5MJV - chains A and C of the 4 polymer chains in the assembly; structure by X-ray diffraction, 3.09 A resolution.

# Chain A
Protein: Capsid subunit VP1
Organism: Human parechovirus 1 (strain Harris)
Notes: EC 3.6.1.15, 3.4.22.28, 2.7.7.48
UniProt: Q66578 (POLG_HPE1H); residues 1-234 here correspond to UniProt positions 543-776 (UniProt number = residue number + 542)
Sequence (234 residues; row label = number of the first residue in the row):
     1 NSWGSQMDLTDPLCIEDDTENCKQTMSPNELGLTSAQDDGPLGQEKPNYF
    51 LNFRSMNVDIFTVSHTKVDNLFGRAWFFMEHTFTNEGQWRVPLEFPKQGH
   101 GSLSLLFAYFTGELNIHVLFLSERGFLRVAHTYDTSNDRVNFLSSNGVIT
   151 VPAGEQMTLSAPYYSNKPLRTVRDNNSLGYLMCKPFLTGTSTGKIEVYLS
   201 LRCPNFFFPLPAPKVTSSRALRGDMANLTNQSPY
Unresolved in the structure: 1-24, 217-234

# Chain C
Protein: Capsid subunit VP0
Organism: Human parechovirus 1 (strain Harris)
Notes: EC 3.6.1.15, 3.4.22.28, 2.7.7.48
UniProt: Q66578 (POLG_HPE1H); numbering as in UniProt (aligned over 1-289)
Sequence (289 residues; numbered 1 to 289; the number before each row is that of its first residue):
     1 METIKSIADMATGVVSSVDSTINAVNEKVESVGNEIGGNLLTKVADDASN
    51 ILGPNCFATTAEPENKNVVQATTTVNTTNLTQHPSAPTMPFSPDFSNVDN
   101 FHSMAYDITTGDKNPSKLVRLETHEWTPSWARGYQITHVELPKVFWDHQD
   151 KPAYGQSRYFAAVRCGFHFQVQVNVNQGTAGSALVVYEPKPVVTYDSKLE
   201 FGAFTNLPHVLMNLAETTQADLCIPYVADTNYVKTDSSDLGQLKVYVWTP
   251 LSIPTGSANQVDVTILGSLLQLDFQNPRVFAQDVNIYDN
Unresolved in the structure: 1-31, 289

# How chain A and chain C interact
Residue-residue contacts (49):
  Ala36(A) with Leu211(C)
  Gln37(A) with Leu211(C); Asn213(C), hydrogen bond (side chain-backbone); Glu216(C); Thr217(C)
  Leu42(A) with Asn206(C); Leu207(C); Pro208(C)
  Tyr109(A) with Pro191(C); Val227(C), hydrophobic; Ala228(C); Asp229(C)
  Asn166(A) with Asp288(C)
  Lys167(A) with Asp229(C), salt bridge; Thr230(C)
  Pro168(A) with Asp229(C); Thr230(C); Asn231(C)
  Leu169(A) with Ala228(C); Asp229(C), hydrogen bond (backbone-backbone)
  Thr171(A) with Pro191(C); Asp229(C)
  Arg173(A) with Tyr195(C); Leu199(C)
  Asp174(A) with Tyr195(C)
  Phe208(A) with Tyr187(C), hydrophobic; Pro189(C), hydrophobic; Leu207(C), hydrophobic; Pro208(C)
  Pro209(A) with Asn206(C); Leu207(C)
  Leu210(A) with Leu199(C), hydrophobic; Asn206(C); Leu207(C), hydrophobic
  Pro211(A) with Leu199(C); Ala203(C); Phe204(C); Asn206(C); Leu207(C)
  Ala212(A) with Leu199(C); Glu200(C), hydrogen bond (backbone-backbone); Ala203(C); Asn206(C)
  Pro213(A) with Lys198(C); Glu200(C)
  Lys214(A) with Ser197(C), hydrogen bond (side chain-backbone); Lys198(C), hydrogen bond (backbone-backbone); Leu199(C); Glu200(C)
Interface residues without a listed pair, chain A (19 interface residues in all): Ala108
Interface residues without a listed pair, chain C (26 interface residues in all): Val192, His209, Met212

# Summary
19 residues of chain A and 26 residues of chain C are in contact; the contacts include 5 hydrogen bonds and 1
salt bridge. Polar pairs include Lys167(A)-Asp229(C), Gln37(A)-Asn213(C) and Lys214(A)-Ser197(C).
Here chain A is Capsid subunit VP1 and chain C is Capsid subunit VP0, both from Human parechovirus 1 (strain
Harris). Entry 5MJV (Rebuild and re-refined model for Human Parechovirus 1) was determined by X-ray
diffraction.
